PDB entry 7K1J | electron microscopy, 3.90 A resolution | chains B and C of the 7 polymer chains in the assembly

== Chain B ==
Protein: X-ray repair cross-complementing protein 6
Organism: Homo sapiens
Notes: EC 3.6.4.-, 4.2.99.-
UniProtKB: P12956 (XRCC6_HUMAN); residues 1-609 here = UniProt positions 1-609
Chain sequence (609 residues; numbered 1 to 609; the number before each row is that of its first residue):
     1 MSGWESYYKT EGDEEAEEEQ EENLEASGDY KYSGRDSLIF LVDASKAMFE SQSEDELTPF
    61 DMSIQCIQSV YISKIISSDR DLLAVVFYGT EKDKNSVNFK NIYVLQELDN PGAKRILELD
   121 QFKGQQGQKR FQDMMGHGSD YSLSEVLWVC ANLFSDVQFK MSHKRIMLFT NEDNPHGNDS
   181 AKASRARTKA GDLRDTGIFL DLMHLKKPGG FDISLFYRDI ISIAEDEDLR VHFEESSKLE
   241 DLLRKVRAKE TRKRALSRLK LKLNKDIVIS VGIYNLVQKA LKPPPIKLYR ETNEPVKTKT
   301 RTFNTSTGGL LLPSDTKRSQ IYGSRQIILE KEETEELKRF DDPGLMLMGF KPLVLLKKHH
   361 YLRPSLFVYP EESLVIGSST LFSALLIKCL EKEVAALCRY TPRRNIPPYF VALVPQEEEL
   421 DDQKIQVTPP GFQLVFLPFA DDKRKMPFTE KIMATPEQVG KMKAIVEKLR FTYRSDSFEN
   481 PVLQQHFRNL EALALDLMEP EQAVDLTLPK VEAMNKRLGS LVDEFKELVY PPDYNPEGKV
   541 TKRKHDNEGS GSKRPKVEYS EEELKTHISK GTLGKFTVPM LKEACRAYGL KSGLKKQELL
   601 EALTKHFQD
Disordered / not traced: 1-30, 223-236, 535-609
Curated features (UniProtKB/Swiss-Prot):
  - region: Val578 to Glu583 (Interaction with BAX)
  - active site: Lys31 (Schiff-base intermediate with DNA)
  - modified residue: Ser2 (N-acetylserine), Ser6 (Phosphoserine), Ser27 (Phosphoserine), Lys31 (N6-acetyllysine), Ser51 (Phosphoserine), Ser306 (Phosphoserine), Lys317 (N6-acetyllysine), Lys331 (N6-acetyllysine), Lys338 (N6-acetyllysine), Thr455 (Phosphothreonine), Lys461 (N6-acetyllysine), Ser477 (Phosphoserine), Ser520 (Phosphoserine), Lys539 (N6-acetyllysine), Lys542 (N6-acetyllysine), Lys544 (N6-acetyllysine), Ser550 (Phosphoserine), Lys553 (N6-acetyllysine), Lys556 (N6-acetyllysine), Ser560 (Phosphoserine) and 1 more in UniProt
  - cross-link (Glycyl lysine isopeptide (Lys-Gly)): Lys287 (interchain with G-Cter in SUMO2), Lys317 (interchain with G-Cter in SUMO2), Lys556 (interchain with G-Cter in SUMO2)

== Chain C ==
Protein: X-ray repair cross-complementing protein 5
Organism: Homo sapiens
Notes: EC 3.6.4.-
UniProtKB: P13010 (XRCC5_HUMAN); residues 1-732 here = UniProt positions 1-732
Chain sequence (732 residues; numbered 1 to 732; the number before each row is that of its first residue):
     1 MVRSGNKAAV VLCMDVGFTM SNSIPGIESP FEQAKKVITM FVQRQVFAEN KDEIALVLFG
    61 TDGTDNPLSG GDQYQNITVH RHLMLPDFDL LEDIESKIQP GSQQADFLDA LIVSMDVIQH
   121 ETIGKKFEKR HIEIFTDLSS RFSKSQLDII IHSLKKCDIS LQFFLPFSLG KEDGSGDRGD
   181 GPFRLGGHGP SFPLKGITEQ QKEGLEIVKM VMISLEGEDG LDEIYSFSES LRKLCVFKKI
   241 ERHSIHWPCR LTIGSNLSIR IAAYKSILQE RVKKTWTVVD AKTLKKEDIQ KETVYCLNDD
   301 DETEVLKEDI IQGFRYGSDI VPFSKVDEEQ MKYKSEGKCF SVLGFCKSSQ VQRRFFMGNQ
   361 VLKVFAARDD EAAAVALSSL IHALDDLDMV AIVRYAYDKR ANPQVGVAFP HIKHNYECLV
   421 YVQLPFMEDL RQYMFSSLKN SKKYAPTEAQ LNAVDALIDS MSLAKKDEKT DTLEDLFPTT
   481 KIPNPRFQRL FQCLLHRALH PREPLPPIQQ HIWNMLNPPA EVTTKSQIPL SKIKTLFPLI
   541 EAKKKDQVTA QEIFQDNHED GPTAKKLKTE QGGAHFSVSS LAEGSVTSVG SVNPAENFRV
   601 LVKQKKASFE EASNQLINHI EQFLDTNETP YFMKSIDCIR AFREEAIKFS EEQRFNNFLK
   661 ALQEKVEIKQ LNHFWEIVVQ DGITLITKEE ASGSSVTAEE AKKFLAPKDK PSGDTAAVFE
   721 EGGDVDDLLD MI
Disordered / not traced: 1-5, 171-180, 542-732
Curated features (UniProtKB/Swiss-Prot):
  - region: Leu138 to Leu165 (Leucine-zipper)
  - motif: Glu720 to Leu728 (EEXXXDL motif)
  - modified residue: Lys144 (N6-acetyllysine), Ser255 (Phosphoserine), Ser258 (Phosphoserine), Lys265 (N6-acetyllysine), Ser318 (Phosphoserine), Lys332 (N6-acetyllysine), Thr535 (Phosphothreonine), Ser577 (Phosphoserine), Ser579 (Phosphoserine), Ser580 (Phosphoserine), Lys660 (N6-acetyllysine), Lys665 (N6-acetyllysine), Thr715 (Phosphothreonine)
  - cross-link (Glycyl lysine isopeptide (Lys-Gly)): Lys195 (interchain with G-Cter in SUMO2), Lys532 (interchain with G-Cter in SUMO2), Lys534 (interchain with G-Cter in SUMO2), Lys566 (interchain with G-Cter in SUMO2), Lys568 (interchain with G-Cter in SUMO2), Lys669 (interchain with G-Cter in SUMO2), Lys688 (interchain with G-Cter in SUMO2)

== Interface between chain B and chain C ==
Residue-residue contacts (260; chain B residue first):
  Ile75(B) with Tyr316(C); Gly317(C)
  Asp79(B) with Arg315(C), salt bridge
  Pro111(B) with Gly317(C)
  Ala113(B) with Asp319(C)
  Ala248(B) with Glu428(C)
  Lys249(B) with Met427(C)
  Arg252(B) with Tyr433(C), hydrogen bond (backbone-side chain)
  Asn264(B) with Leu530(C)
  Asp266(B) with Lys534(C)
  Ile267(B) with Ile540(C), hydrophobic
  Val268(B) with Ile540(C)
  Tyr274(B) with Phe435(C), hydrophobic
  Asn275(B) with Arg431(C), hydrogen bond (backbone-side chain)
  Leu276(B) with Arg431(C)
  Val277(B) with Met357(C); Asp429(C)
  Gln278(B) with Met357(C); Asp429(C), hydrogen bond (backbone-backbone); Arg431(C), hydrogen bond
  Lys279(B) with Met357(C); Asp429(C)
  Ala280(B) with Asp429(C), hydrogen bond (backbone-side chain)
  Pro285(B) with Gln312(C); Gly313(C)
  Ile286(B) with Gln312(C); Gly313(C), hydrogen bond (backbone-backbone); Arg315(C)
  Lys287(B) with Tyr295(C), hydrogen bond; Ile310(C); Ile311(C)
  Leu288(B) with Asp309(C); Ile310(C); Ile311(C), hydrogen bond (backbone-backbone); Gly313(C); Ile320(C), hydrophobic
  Tyr289(B) with Leu297(C), hydrophobic; Asp309(C); Ile311(C)
  Arg290(B) with Asp309(C), hydrogen bond (backbone-backbone); Ile311(C)
  Glu291(B) with Asp309(C)
  Thr292(B) with Leu297(C)
  Pro295(B) with Leu297(C)
  Val296(B) with Tyr295(C); Cys296(C); Leu297(C), hydrogen bond (backbone-backbone)
  Lys297(B) with Cys296(C); Asn298(C); Asp299(C)
  Thr298(B) with Thr293(C), hydrogen bond; Val294(C), hydrogen bond (side chain-backbone); Tyr295(C)
  Lys299(B) with Thr293(C), hydrogen bond (backbone-side chain); Val294(C), hydrogen bond (backbone-backbone); Cys296(C); Asn298(C)
  Thr300(B) with Lys291(C), hydrogen bond; Glu292(C)
  Arg301(B) with Lys291(C); Glu292(C), hydrogen bond (backbone-backbone); Val294(C)
  Thr302(B) with Ile289(C); Lys291(C)
  Phe303(B) with Asp288(C); Ile289(C); Gln290(C), hydrogen bond (backbone-backbone); Glu292(C)
  Asn304(B) with Asp288(C); Ile289(C); Gln290(C)
  Thr305(B) with Asp288(C)
  Leu311(B) with Ile289(C), hydrophobic
  Asp315(B) with Ala281(C), hydrogen bond (backbone-backbone)
  Thr316(B) with Val279(C)
  Lys317(B) with Val278(C); Val279(C), hydrogen bond (backbone-backbone); Ala281(C)
  Arg318(B) with Thr277(C); Val278(C)
  Ser319(B) with Trp276(C); Thr277(C), hydrogen bond (side chain-backbone); Val279(C)
  Gln320(B) with Lys274(C); Thr275(C); Trp276(C); Leu494(C)
  Ile321(B) with Lys274(C)
  Tyr322(B) with Phe47(C), hydrophobic; Phe88(C); Lys274(C); Phe491(C); Leu494(C)
  Arg325(B) with Asp87(C), salt bridge; Phe88(C)
  Gln326(B) with Leu284(C)
  Ile327(B) with Leu494(C), hydrophobic
  Leu329(B) with Trp276(C), hydrophobic
  Glu333(B) with Arg497(C), salt bridge
  Thr334(B) with Trp276(C), hydrogen bond
  Glu336(B) with Leu505(C)
  Leu337(B) with Arg489(C); Leu490(C), hydrophobic
  Lys338(B) with Arg486(C)
  Met348(B) with Pro518(C)
  Gly349(B) with Met461(C); Leu463(C)
  Phe350(B) with Ile458(C), hydrophobic; Met461(C), hydrogen bond (backbone-backbone); Leu463(C), hydrogen bond (backbone-backbone)
  Lys351(B) with Asp475(C), salt bridge; Thr479(C)
  Pro352(B) with Ala464(C)
  Val354(B) with Leu473(C), hydrophobic
  Leu355(B) with Leu473(C), hydrophobic; Asp475(C)
  Lys358(B) with Arg353(C)
  His359(B) with Ile267(C); Lys363(C); His411(C)
  His360(B) with Ile267(C)
  Tyr361(B) with Ile267(C); Gly358(C), hydrogen bond (side chain-backbone); Asn359(C); Gln360(C), hydrogen bond (side chain-backbone); Val361(C), hydrophobic; Val422(C), hydrophobic
  Leu362(B) with Leu268(C); Gln269(C); Gly358(C); Asn359(C)
  Arg363(B) with Gln269(C), hydrogen bond; Gly358(C)
  Pro364(B) with Gly358(C)
  Phe367(B) with Phe435(C), hydrophobic
  Tyr369(B) with Phe435(C), hydrophobic; Ser436(C), hydrogen bond (side chain-backbone)
  Leu374(B) with Ile540(C), hydrophobic; Glu541(C)
  Val375(B) with Leu539(C); Glu541(C)
  Ser379(B) with Tyr444(C)
  Thr380(B) with Tyr444(C); Pro446(C)
  Leu381(B) with Phe537(C), hydrophobic
  Ser383(B) with Tyr444(C), hydrogen bond (side chain-backbone); Pro446(C)
  Ala384(B) with Pro446(C), hydrophobic; Leu451(C), hydrophobic
  Leu385(B) with Val454(C), hydrophobic
  Ile387(B) with Leu451(C), hydrophobic
  Lys388(B) with Leu451(C); Val454(C); Asp455(C), salt bridge
  Lys392(B) with Asp455(C)
  Val394(B) with Ile458(C), hydrophobic
  Leu397(B) with Phe477(C), hydrophobic; Thr479(C)
  Arg399(B) with Leu516(C), hydrogen bond (side chain-backbone)
  Pro407(B) with Arg486(C)
  Phe410(B) with Phe477(C), hydrophobic; Thr479(C)
  Gln416(B) with Arg354(C)
  Glu418(B) with Ser437(C)
  Thr428(B) with Arg354(C)
  Pro429(B) with Phe435(C), hydrophobic
  Pro430(B) with Ser436(C); Ser437(C); Leu438(C)
  Gln433(B) with Arg354(C)
  Leu437(B) with Thr479(C)
  Pro438(B) with Thr479(C); Thr480(C)
  Phe439(B) with Thr480(C); Ile482(C); Asn484(C); Pro485(C)
  Ala440(B) with Leu234(C), hydrophobic; Ile482(C); Pro483(C), hydrophobic; Asn484(C)
  Asp441(B) with Arg44(C), salt bridge; Glu270(C)
  Asp442(B) with Ser266(C); Ile267(C); Leu268(C); Glu270(C)
  Lys443(B) with Ile267(C)
  Arg444(B) with Leu268(C)
  Lys445(B) with His243(C)
  Met446(B) with His243(C); Lys363(C)
  Pro447(B) with Tyr264(C); Arg368(C)
  Phe448(B) with Phe365(C), hydrophobic; Tyr416(C), hydrophobic
  Glu450(B) with Asn415(C)
  Lys451(B) with Asn415(C); Glu417(C)
  Ile452(B) with Val375(C), hydrophobic
  Ala454(B) with Val375(C); Ser378(C)
  Gln458(B) with Ser379(C)
  Val459(B) with His382(C)
  Met462(B) with Leu380(C), hydrophobic; Ala383(C), hydrophobic
  Lys463(B) with Asp386(C)
  Val466(B) with Phe345(C), hydrophobic
  Leu469(B) with Phe345(C), hydrophobic
  Arg470(B) with Lys347(C)
  Phe471(B) with Gly344(C); Phe345(C); Cys346(C), hydrogen bond (backbone-side chain)
  Tyr473(B) with Cys346(C); Gln350(C); Val351(C); Ile392(C), hydrophobic; Leu424(C)
  Arg474(B) with Pro425(C), hydrogen bond (side chain-backbone)
  Ser477(B) with Met427(C)
  Phe478(B) with Phe426(C); Met427(C)
  Glu479(B) with Met427(C); Glu428(C)
  Asn480(B) with Phe426(C); Glu428(C), hydrogen bond (backbone-side chain)
  Pro481(B) with Pro403(C), hydrophobic
  Val482(B) with Asn402(C)
  Leu483(B) with Glu428(C)
  Gln484(B) with Glu428(C), hydrogen bond
  Gln485(B) with Met331(C); Lys332(C); Tyr333(C), hydrogen bond (side chain-backbone)
  His486(B) with Phe314(C)
  Asn489(B) with Met331(C), hydrogen bond (side chain-backbone)
  Leu490(B) with Tyr316(C), hydrophobic; Val321(C), hydrophobic
  Glu491(B) with Tyr316(C), hydrogen bond
  Leu493(B) with Val321(C), hydrophobic; Pro322(C); Phe323(C), hydrophobic
  Ala494(B) with Val321(C), hydrophobic
  Leu495(B) with Tyr316(C)
  Asp505(B) with Tyr333(C)
  Thr507(B) with Leu343(C); Arg394(C), hydrogen bond (backbone-side chain); Val405(C)
  Leu508(B) with Leu343(C); Arg394(C)
  Pro509(B) with Ser341(C); Leu343(C)
  Val511(B) with Gly254(C)
  Met514(B) with Gly254(C)
  Asn515(B) with Gly254(C); Ser255(C), hydrogen bond (side chain-backbone)
  Val522(B) with Ser255(C); Asn256(C); Leu257(C), hydrophobic
  Phe525(B) with Leu257(C), hydrophobic
  Tyr530(B) with Ala376(C)
Interface residues without a listed pair, chain B (169 interface residues in all): Ile72, Asn110, Thr251, Lys253, Arg254, Leu263, Glu294, Ser306, Ser324, Ile328, Phe340, Asp341, Leu347, Pro370, Ile376, Tyr409, Glu417, Gln426, Val427, Met453, Thr472, Asp476, Pro500, Lys526
Interface residues without a listed pair, chain C (164 interface residues in all): Lys239, Glu241, Ser244, Lys265, Asp280, Glu287, Val305, Ser318, Glu328, Glu336, Val342, Ser348, Phe355, Glu371, Ala372, Met389, His414, Val420, Leu430, Gln432, Met434, Lys439, Leu457, Ser462, Cys493, Ala498, Ile512, Trp513, Asn517, Ile533

== Overview ==
The interface between chain B and chain C involves 169 residues on one side and 164 on the other; the contacts
include 38 hydrogen bonds and 6 salt bridges. Among the polar pairs are Asp79(B)-Arg315(C), Arg325(B)-Asp87(C)
and Glu333(B)-Arg497(C).
Chain B is X-ray repair cross-complementing protein 6 and chain C is X-ray repair cross-complementing protein
5, both from Homo sapiens; the structure, CryoEM structure of inactivated-form DNA-PK (Complex III), was
determined by electron microscopy together with 7K0Y, 7K17, 7K19, 7K1B, 7K1K and 7K1N from the same study.
